6RDA - chains 1 and 6 of the 13 polymer chains in the assembly; structure by electron microscopy, 3.04 A resolution.

Chain 1:
Name: ATP synthase associated protein ASA1
From: Polytomella sp. Pringsheim 198.80
UniProt: Q85JD5 (Q85JD5_9CHLO); residue numbers follow UniProt; this construct covers 1-618
Amino-acid sequence (618 residues; row label = number of the first residue in the row):
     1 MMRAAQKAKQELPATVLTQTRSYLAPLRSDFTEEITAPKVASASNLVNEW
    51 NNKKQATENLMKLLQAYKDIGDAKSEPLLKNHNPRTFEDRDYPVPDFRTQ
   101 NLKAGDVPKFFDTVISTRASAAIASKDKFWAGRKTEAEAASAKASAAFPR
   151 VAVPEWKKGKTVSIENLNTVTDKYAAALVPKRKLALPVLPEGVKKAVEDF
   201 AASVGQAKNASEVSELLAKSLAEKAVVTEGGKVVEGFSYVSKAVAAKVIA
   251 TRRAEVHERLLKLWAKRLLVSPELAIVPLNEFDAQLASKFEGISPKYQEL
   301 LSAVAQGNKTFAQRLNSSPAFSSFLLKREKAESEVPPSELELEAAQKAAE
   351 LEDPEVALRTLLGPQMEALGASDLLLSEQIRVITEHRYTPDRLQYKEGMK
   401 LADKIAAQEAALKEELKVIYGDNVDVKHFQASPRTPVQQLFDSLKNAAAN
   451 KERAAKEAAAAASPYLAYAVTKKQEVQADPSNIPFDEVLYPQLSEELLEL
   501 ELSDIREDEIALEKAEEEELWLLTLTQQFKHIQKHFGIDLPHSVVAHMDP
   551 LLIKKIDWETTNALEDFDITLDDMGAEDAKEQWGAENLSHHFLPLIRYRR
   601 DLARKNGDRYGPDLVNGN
Not modelled in the structure: 1-22, 618

Chain 6:
Name: Mitochondrial ATP synthase subunit ASA6
From: Polytomella sp. Pringsheim 198.80
UniProt: D7P897 (D7P897_9CHLO); residue numbers follow UniProt; this construct covers 1-151
Amino-acid sequence (151 residues; each row starts with the number of its first residue):
     1 MMLRTLTRSSAVAGQAVRLFKTSAAAAEGNSVAGIIKSVNETSGANLLSS
    51 LKTIKAQAAPIYPAAASSTGYSTQAKIALFGALSWILYRADGQSKAHEWI
   101 VDLNLNVLQAAWLISFSSLIPFRAVYFAFRGMAPATASTLNGLKTFSSIS
   151 L
Not modelled in the structure: 1-27

Interface between chain 1 and chain 6:
Residue-residue contacts (73):
  Glu258(1) - Ser43(6)
  Glu258(1) - Gly44(6)  hydrogen bond (side chain-backbone)
  Leu261(1) - Leu47(6)
  Lys262(1) - Val39(6)
  Lys262(1) - Asn40(6)  hydrogen bond (side chain-backbone)
  Lys262(1) - Thr42(6)  hydrogen bond (side chain-backbone)
  Trp264(1) - Leu151(6)  hydrophobic
  Lys266(1) - Ile36(6)
  Lys266(1) - Asn40(6)
  Arg267(1) - Ser150(6)  hydrogen bond (side chain-backbone)
  Leu269(1) - Ile35(6)  hydrophobic
  Leu269(1) - Leu51(6)
  Leu269(1) - Ile54(6)  hydrophobic
  Leu269(1) - Lys55(6)  hydrogen bond (backbone-side chain)
  Val270(1) - Ile35(6)  hydrophobic
  Glu273(1) - Thr145(6)
  Phe282(1) - Phe146(6)  hydrophobic
  Phe282(1) - Ile149(6)  hydrophobic
  Phe282(1) - Leu151(6)  hydrophobic
  Gln285(1) - Phe146(6)
  Leu286(1) - Phe146(6)  hydrophobic
  Phe290(1) - Lys144(6)
  Phe290(1) - Phe146(6)  hydrophobic
  Phe290(1) - Ser147(6)
  Gln298(1) - Lys144(6)
  Gln298(1) - Phe146(6)
  Leu301(1) - Phe146(6)  hydrophobic
  Phe311(1) - Arg130(6)
  Leu315(1) - Phe127(6)  hydrophobic
  Ala320(1) - Tyr126(6)
  Phe321(1) - Tyr126(6)  hydrophobic
  Phe321(1) - Phe127(6)  hydrophobic
  Leu325(1) - Phe122(6)
  Leu326(1) - Phe122(6)
  Leu326(1) - Arg123(6)
  Leu326(1) - Tyr126(6)  hydrophobic
  Glu329(1) - Arg123(6)  salt bridge
  Lys330(1) - Arg123(6)
  Ser333(1) - Arg123(6)
  Glu334(1) - Arg123(6)  salt bridge
  Glu334(1) - Phe127(6)
  Asp353(1) - Lys52(6)  salt bridge
  Pro354(1) - Leu51(6)
  Glu355(1) - Leu48(6)
  Leu358(1) - Leu51(6)  hydrophobic
  Arg359(1) - Leu48(6)
  Met366(1) - Leu48(6)  hydrophobic
  Ala515(1) - Leu151(6)
  Glu519(1) - Ile36(6)
  Leu520(1) - Asn30(6)
  Leu520(1) - Val32(6)  hydrophobic
  Leu520(1) - Ala33(6)
  Leu520(1) - Ile36(6)  hydrophobic
  Leu522(1) - Ser148(6)
  Leu522(1) - Ile149(6)
  Leu522(1) - Ser150(6)
  Leu523(1) - Val32(6)
  Thr524(1) - Asn30(6)  hydrogen bond
  Leu525(1) - Leu143(6)
  Thr526(1) - Ser148(6)  hydrogen bond
  Gln527(1) - Ser31(6)  hydrogen bond
  Gln527(1) - Val32(6)
  Gln527(1) - Ala58(6)
  Phe529(1) - Gly142(6)
  Phe529(1) - Leu143(6)  hydrophobic
  His531(1) - Pro60(6)
  His531(1) - Tyr62(6)
  Ile532(1) - Leu140(6)  hydrophobic
  Gln533(1) - Leu140(6)  hydrogen bond (side chain-backbone)
  Lys534(1) - Tyr62(6)
  His535(1) - Tyr62(6)  hydrogen bond
  Phe536(1) - Ala135(6)
  Gly537(1) - Arg130(6)  hydrogen bond (backbone-side chain)
Also at the interface, not in a pair above, chain 1 (58 interface residues in all): Ala265, Pro272, Leu274, Ile293, Ser302, Gln306, Ala331, Glu352, Ile538, His547
Also at the interface, not in a pair above, chain 6 (42 interface residues in all): Glu28, Ala124, Thr136, Thr139, Asn141

In short:
58 residues of chain 1 and 42 residues of chain 6 are in contact, with 11 hydrogen bonds and 3 salt bridges.
Polar pairs include Glu329(1)-Arg123(6), Glu334(1)-Arg123(6) and Asp353(1)-Lys52(6).
Chain 1 is ATP synthase associated protein ASA1 and chain 6 is Mitochondrial ATP synthase subunit ASA6, both
from Polytomella sp. Pringsheim 198.80; the structure, CryoEM structure of Polytomella F-ATP synthase, Primary
rotary state 1, monomer-masked refinement, was determined by electron microscopy (same publication as 6RD4,
6RD5, 6RD6, 6RD7, 6RD8, 6RD9 and 46 further entries).
